Entry 3H1H (X-ray diffraction, 3.16 A resolution); this record covers chains O and V of the 20 polymer chains in the assembly.

# Chain O
Molecule: Ubiquinol-cytochrome-C reductase complex core protein 2, mitochondrial
Source organism: Gallus gallus
Notes: EC 1.10.2.2
Sequence (441 residues; each row starts with the number of its first residue; numbers below 1 keep their minus sign (Ser-1 is residue -1)):
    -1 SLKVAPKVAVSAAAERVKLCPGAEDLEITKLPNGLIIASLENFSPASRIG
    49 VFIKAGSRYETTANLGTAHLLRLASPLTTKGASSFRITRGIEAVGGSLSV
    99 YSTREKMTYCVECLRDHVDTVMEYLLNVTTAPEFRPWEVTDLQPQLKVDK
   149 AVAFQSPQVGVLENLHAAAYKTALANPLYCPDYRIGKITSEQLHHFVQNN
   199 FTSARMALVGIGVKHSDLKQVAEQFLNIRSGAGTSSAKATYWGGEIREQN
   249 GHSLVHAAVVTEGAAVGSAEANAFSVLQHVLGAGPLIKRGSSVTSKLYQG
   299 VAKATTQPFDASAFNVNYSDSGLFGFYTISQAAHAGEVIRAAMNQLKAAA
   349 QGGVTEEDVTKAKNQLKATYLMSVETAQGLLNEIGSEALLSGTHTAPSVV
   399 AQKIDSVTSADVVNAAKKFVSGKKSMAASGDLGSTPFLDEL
Disordered / not traced: -1 to 17

# Chain V
Molecule: Cytochrome b-c1 complex subunit Rieske, mitochondrial
Source organism: Gallus gallus
Notes: EC 1.10.2.2; fragment: sequence database residues 1-76
UniProt: Q5ZLR5 (UCRI_CHICK); residues 47-78 here correspond to UniProt positions 45-76 (UniProt number = residue number - 2)
Sequence (47 residues; numbered 26 to 78; 6 numbers in that range are skipped by the numbering (no residue carries them; nothing is unmodelled there); the number before each row is that of its first residue; X marks 15 residues of unknown identity (built as UNK)):
    26 XXXXXXXXXXXXXXX
    47 RPLLCRESMSGRSARRDLVAGISLNAPASVRY
Disordered / not traced: 26-27, 78

# Interface between chain O and chain V
Pairs across the interface (62):
  Arg70(O) with Ala66(V)
  Leu71(O) with Ile68(V), hydrophobic
  Thr86(O) with Leu70(V)
  Gly94(O) with Asn71(V)
  Ser95(O) with Asn71(V)
  Leu96(O) with Ser69(V); Leu70(V), hydrogen bond (backbone-backbone); Asn71(V)
  Ser97(O) with Ile68(V); Ser69(V)
  Val98(O) with Ala66(V); Gly67(V); Ile68(V), hydrogen bond (backbone-backbone)
  Tyr99(O) with Ala66(V); Gly67(V)
  Ser100(O) with Ala66(V), hydrogen bond (backbone-backbone)
  Asp147(O) with Ile68(V); Ala74(V)
  Gln156(O) with Arg58(V); Leu64(V); Arg77(V), hydrogen bond (side chain-backbone)
  Val157(O) with Leu64(V), hydrophobic
  Leu160(O) with Ala60(V), hydrophobic; Leu64(V), hydrophobic
  Leu176(O) with Leu64(V)
  Tyr177(O) with Ala66(V)
  Leu252(O) with Leu49(V), hydrophobic; Met55(V), hydrophobic
  Gln276(O) with Arg61(V)
  Pro283(O) with Ser56(V); Gly57(V)
  Arg287(O) with Glu53(V)
  Tyr296(O) with Arg52(V)
  Thr304(O) with Arg52(V), hydrogen bond (backbone-side chain)
  Gln305(O) with Arg52(V)
  Pro306(O) with Leu50(V); Cys51(V), hydrophobic; Arg52(V)
  Phe307(O) with Arg52(V); Met55(V)
  Asp308(O) with Met55(V); Ser56(V); Gly57(V), hydrogen bond (side chain-backbone); Arg58(V), hydrogen bond (side chain-backbone); Ser59(V), hydrogen bond (side chain-backbone)
  Ala309(O) with Ser59(V)
  Ser310(O) with Ser59(V)
  Ala311(O) with Arg61(V)
  Phe312(O) with Ala60(V); Arg61(V); Arg62(V)
  Asn313(O) with Arg61(V), hydrogen bond (backbone-backbone); Arg62(V)
  Val314(O) with Arg62(V); Asp63(V)
  Tyr316(O) with Asp63(V)
  Tyr325(O) with Ser59(V), hydrogen bond (backbone-side chain); Ala60(V), hydrophobic
  Ile327(O) with Met55(V), hydrophobic; Arg58(V); Ser59(V)
  Gln376(O) with Arg77(V)
Interface residues without a listed pair, chain O (41 interface residues in all): Thr101, Gln153, Asn315, Thr326, Ser328
Interface residues without a listed pair, chain V (25 interface residues in all): Val65, Val76

# Overview
41 residues of chain O and 25 residues of chain V are in contact, with 10 hydrogen bonds. Polar pairs include
Gln156(O)-Arg77(V), Thr304(O)-Arg52(V) and Asp308(O)-Gly57(V).
Here chain O is Ubiquinol-cytochrome-C reductase complex core protein 2, mitochondrial and chain V is
Cytochrome b-c1 complex subunit Rieske, mitochondrial, both from Gallus gallus. Entry 3H1H (Cytochrome bc1
complex from chicken) was determined by X-ray diffraction (same publication as 3H1I and 3H1J).
